Entry 9BVT (X-ray diffraction, 3.40 A resolution); this record covers chains B and J of the 14 polymer chains in the assembly.

[Chain B]
Molecule: DNA-directed RNA polymerase subunit beta
Organism: Saccharomyces cerevisiae
Notes: EC 2.7.7.6
UniProt: A0A6A5Q4H2 (A0A6A5Q4H2_YEASX); numbering as in UniProt (aligned over 1-1224)
Chain sequence (1224 residues; each row starts with the number of its first residue):
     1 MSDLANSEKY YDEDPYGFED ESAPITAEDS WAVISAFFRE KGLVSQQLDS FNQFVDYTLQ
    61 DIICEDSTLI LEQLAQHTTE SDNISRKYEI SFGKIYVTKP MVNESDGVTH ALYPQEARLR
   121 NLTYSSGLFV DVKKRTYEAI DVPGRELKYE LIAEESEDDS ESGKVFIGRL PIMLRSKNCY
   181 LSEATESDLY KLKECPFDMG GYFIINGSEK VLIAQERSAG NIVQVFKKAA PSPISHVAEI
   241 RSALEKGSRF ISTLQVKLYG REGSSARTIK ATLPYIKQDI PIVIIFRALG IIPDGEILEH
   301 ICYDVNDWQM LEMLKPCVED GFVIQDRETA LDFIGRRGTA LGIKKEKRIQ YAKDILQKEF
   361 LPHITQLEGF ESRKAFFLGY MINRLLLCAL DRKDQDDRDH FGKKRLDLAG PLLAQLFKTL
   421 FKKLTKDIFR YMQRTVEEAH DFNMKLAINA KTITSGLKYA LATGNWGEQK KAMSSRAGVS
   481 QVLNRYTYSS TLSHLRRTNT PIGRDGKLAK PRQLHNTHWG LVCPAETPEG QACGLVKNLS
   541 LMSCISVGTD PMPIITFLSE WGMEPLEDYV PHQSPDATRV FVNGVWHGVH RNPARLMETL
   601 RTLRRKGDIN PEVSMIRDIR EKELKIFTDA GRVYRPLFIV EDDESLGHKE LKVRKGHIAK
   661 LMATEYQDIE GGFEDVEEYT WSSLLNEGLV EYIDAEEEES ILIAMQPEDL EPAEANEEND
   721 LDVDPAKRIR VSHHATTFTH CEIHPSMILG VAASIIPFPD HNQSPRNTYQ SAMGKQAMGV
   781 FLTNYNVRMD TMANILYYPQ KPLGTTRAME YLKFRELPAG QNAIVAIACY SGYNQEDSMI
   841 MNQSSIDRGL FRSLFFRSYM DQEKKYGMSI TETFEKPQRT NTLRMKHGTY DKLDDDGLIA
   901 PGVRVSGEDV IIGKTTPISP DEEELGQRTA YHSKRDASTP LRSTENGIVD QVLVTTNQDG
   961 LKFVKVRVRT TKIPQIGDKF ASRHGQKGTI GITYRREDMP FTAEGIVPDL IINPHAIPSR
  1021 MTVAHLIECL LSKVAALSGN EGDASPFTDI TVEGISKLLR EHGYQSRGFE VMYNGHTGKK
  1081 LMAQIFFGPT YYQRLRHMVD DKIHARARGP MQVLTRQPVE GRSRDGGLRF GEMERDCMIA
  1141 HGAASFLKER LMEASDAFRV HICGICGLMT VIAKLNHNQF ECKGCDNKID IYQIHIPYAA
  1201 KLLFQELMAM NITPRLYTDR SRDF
Not modelled in the structure: 1-19, 65-89, 133-164, 336-347, 434-445, 473-474, 503-509, 643-650, 667-679, 713-725, 879-883, 918-933
Bound ions: Mn2+: D837 (shared with 2 residues of chain A); Zn2+: C1163, C1166, C1185
From the paper describing this entry:
  - mutagenesis - E529A, E529D, Y769F: increased catalytic activity (citing earlier work)
  - mutagenesis - E529Q: decreased catalytic activity (citing earlier work)

[Chain J]
Molecule: DNA-directed RNA polymerases II subunit RPABC5
Organism: Saccharomyces cerevisiae
UniProt: A0A6A5Q7Q6 (A0A6A5Q7Q6_YEASX); numbering as in UniProt (aligned over 1-70)
Chain sequence (70 residues; each row starts with the number of its first residue):
     1 MIVPVRCFSC GKVVGDKWES YLNLLQEDEL DEGTALSRLG LKRYCCRRMI LTHVDLIEKF
    61 LRYNPLEKRD
Not modelled in the structure: 66-70
Bound ions: Zn2+: C7, C10, C45, C46

[Chain B / chain J interface]
Residue-residue contacts - 65 pairs, chain B then chain J:
  E186(B) - R62(J)  salt bridge
  Y190(B) - K59(J)
  Y190(B) - R62(J)
  Y190(B) - Y63(J)  hydrophobic
  K191(B) - N64(J)
  K193(B) - N64(J)
  K193(B) - P65(J)
  E194(B) - Y63(J)
  P196(B) - Y63(J)
  F197(B) - K59(J)
  T783(B) - K59(J)
  T783(B) - F60(J)
  T783(B) - Y63(J)  hydrogen bond
  N784(B) - Y63(J)  hydrogen bond (backbone-side chain)
  Y785(B) - M1(J)
  Y785(B) - F60(J)  hydrophobic
  Y797(B) - M1(J)
  Y798(B) - M1(J)
  Y798(B) - I2(J)  hydrophobic
  Y798(B) - P4(J)  hydrophobic
  P799(B) - M1(J)
  Q800(B) - R48(J)
  Q800(B) - M49(J)
  Q800(B) - T52(J)  hydrogen bond
  K801(B) - L51(J)
  K801(B) - T52(J)  hydrogen bond (backbone-backbone)
  K801(B) - V54(J)
  L803(B) - T52(J)
  R815(B) - V54(J)
  E816(B) - V54(J)
  E816(B) - L56(J)
  Q821(B) - F8(J)
  N822(B) - R48(J)  hydrogen bond (backbone-side chain)
  N822(B) - T52(J)
  A823(B) - R48(J)
  I824(B) - Y44(J)  hydrophobic
  I824(B) - R48(J)
  S845(B) - F8(J)  hydrogen bond (side chain-backbone)
  S845(B) - S9(J)
  R848(B) - C7(J)
  R848(B) - F8(J)  hydrogen bond (side chain-backbone)
  R848(B) - S9(J)
  R848(B) - G11(J)
  G849(B) - F8(J)
  L850(B) - F8(J)
  R996(B) - S9(J)
  E1004(B) - R43(J)
  I1006(B) - R43(J)
  I1006(B) - Y44(J)  hydrophobic
  I1006(B) - C45(J)  hydrophobic
  D1009(B) - F8(J)
  D1009(B) - S9(J)
  D1009(B) - R48(J)  salt bridge
  A1035(B) - L51(J)
  A1036(B) - Y44(J)  hydrophobic
  A1036(B) - R47(J)  hydrogen bond (backbone-side chain)
  L1037(B) - R47(J)
  S1038(B) - G33(J)
  G1039(B) - E32(J)
  G1039(B) - G33(J)
  G1039(B) - L51(J)
  N1040(B) - D31(J)
  Y1064(B) - Y44(J)  hydrophobic
  E1070(B) - Y44(J)  hydrogen bond
  F1087(B) - Y44(J)
Interface residues without a listed pair, chain B (48 interface residues in all): C195, V780, V787, P818, N842, L854, T1002, V1007, K1033
Interface residues without a listed pair, chain J (30 interface residues in all): V3, C10, K42, H53

[In short]
The interface between chain B and chain J involves 48 residues on one side and 30 on the other; the contacts
include 9 hydrogen bonds and 2 salt bridges. Polar contacts include E186(B)-R62(J), D1009(B)-R48(J) and
T783(B)-Y63(J). The paper reports that E529A, E529D and Y769F of chain B increase catalytic activity; E529Q of
chain B reduces catalytic activity.
Chain B is DNA-directed RNA polymerase subunit beta and chain J is DNA-directed RNA polymerases II subunit
RPABC5, both from Saccharomyces cerevisiae; the structure, RNA Pol II - High Mn(+2) concentration, was
determined by X-ray diffraction, deposited together with 9BW0, 8U9R and 8U9X.
